7PDF - chains A and B; structure by electron microscopy, 3.80 A resolution.

[Chain A]
Molecule: Adenylate cyclase 9
Source organism: Bos taurus
Reference sequence: E1BM79 (E1BM79_BOVIN); residues 1-1354 here = UniProt positions 1-1354
Amino-acid sequence (1354 residues; numbered 1 to 1354; the number before each row is that of its first residue):
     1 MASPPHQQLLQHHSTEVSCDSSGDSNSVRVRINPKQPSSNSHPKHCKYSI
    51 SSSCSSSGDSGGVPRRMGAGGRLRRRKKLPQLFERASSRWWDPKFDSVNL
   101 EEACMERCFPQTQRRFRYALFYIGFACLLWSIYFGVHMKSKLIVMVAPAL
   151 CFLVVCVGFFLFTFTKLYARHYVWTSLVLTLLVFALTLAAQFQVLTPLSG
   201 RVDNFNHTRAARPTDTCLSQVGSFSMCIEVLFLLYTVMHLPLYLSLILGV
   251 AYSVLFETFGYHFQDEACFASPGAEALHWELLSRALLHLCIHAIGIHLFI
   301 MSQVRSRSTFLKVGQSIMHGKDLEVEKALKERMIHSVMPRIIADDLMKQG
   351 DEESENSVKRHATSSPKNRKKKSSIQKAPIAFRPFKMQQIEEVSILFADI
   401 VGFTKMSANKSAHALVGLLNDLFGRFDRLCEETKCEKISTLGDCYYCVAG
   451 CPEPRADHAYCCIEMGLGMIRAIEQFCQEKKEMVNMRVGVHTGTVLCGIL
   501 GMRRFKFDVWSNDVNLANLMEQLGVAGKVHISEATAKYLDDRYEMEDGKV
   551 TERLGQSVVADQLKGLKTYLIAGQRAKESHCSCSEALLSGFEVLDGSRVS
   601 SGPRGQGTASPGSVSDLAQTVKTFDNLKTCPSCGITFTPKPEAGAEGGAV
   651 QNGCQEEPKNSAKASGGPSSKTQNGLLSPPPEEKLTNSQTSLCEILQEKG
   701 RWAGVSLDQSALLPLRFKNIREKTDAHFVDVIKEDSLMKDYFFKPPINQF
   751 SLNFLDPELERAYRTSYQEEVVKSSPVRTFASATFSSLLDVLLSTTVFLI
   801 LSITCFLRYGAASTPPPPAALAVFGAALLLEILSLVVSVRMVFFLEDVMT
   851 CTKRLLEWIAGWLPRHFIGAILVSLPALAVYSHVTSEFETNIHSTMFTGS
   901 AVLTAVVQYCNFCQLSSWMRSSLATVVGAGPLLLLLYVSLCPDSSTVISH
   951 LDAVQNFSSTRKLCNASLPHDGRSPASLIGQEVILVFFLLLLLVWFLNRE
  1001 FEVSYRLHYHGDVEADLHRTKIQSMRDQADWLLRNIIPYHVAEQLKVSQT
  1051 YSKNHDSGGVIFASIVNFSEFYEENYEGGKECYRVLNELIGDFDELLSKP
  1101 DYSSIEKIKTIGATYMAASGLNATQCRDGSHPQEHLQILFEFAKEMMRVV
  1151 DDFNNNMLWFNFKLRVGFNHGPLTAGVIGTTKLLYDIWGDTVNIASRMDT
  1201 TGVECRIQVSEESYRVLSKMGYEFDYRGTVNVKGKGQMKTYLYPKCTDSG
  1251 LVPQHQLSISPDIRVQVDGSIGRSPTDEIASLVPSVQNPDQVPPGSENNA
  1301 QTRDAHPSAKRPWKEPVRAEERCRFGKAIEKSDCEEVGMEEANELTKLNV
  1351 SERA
Unresolved in the structure: 1-319, 360-379, 553-565, 575-1019, 1251-1354
Reported in the primary citation:
  - catalytic residues: Asp399, Asp443, Arg487, Lys1233
  - conformationally variable residues (helix shift): Asp399, Asp443, Arg487, Gln522, Lys1233

[Chain B]
Molecule: Guanine nucleotide-binding protein G(s) subunit alpha isoforms short
Source organism: Bos taurus
Reference sequence: P04896 (GNAS2_BOVIN); numbering as in UniProt; present here: 1-65, 88-394
Amino-acid sequence (405 residues; each row starts with the number of its first residue; note: 22 numbers in that range are skipped by the numbering (no residue carries them; nothing is unmodelled there); a row labelled like 65A-65W holds insertion residues (65A, then the next letters in order)):
     1 MGCLGNSKTEDQRNEEKAQREANKKIEKQLQKDKQVYRATHRLLLLGAGE
    51 SGKSTIVKQMRILHV
65A-65W NGFNGGEGGEEDPNAAKSNSDGE
    88 KATKVQDIKNNLKEAIETIVAAMSNLVPPVELANPENQFRVDYILSVMNV
   138 PDFDFPPEFYEHAKALWEDEGVRACYERSNEYQLIDCAQYFLDKIDVIKQ
   188 DDYVPSDQDLLRCRVLTSGIFETKFQVDKVNFHMFDVGGQRDERRKWIQC
   238 FNDVTAIIFVVASSSYNMVIREDNQTNRLQEALNLFKSIWNNRWLRTISV
   288 ILFLNKQDLLAEKVLAGKSKIEDYFPEFARYTTPEDATPEPGEDPRVTRA
   338 KYFIRDEFLRISTASGDGRHYCYPHFTCAVDTENIRRVFNDCRDIIQRMH
   388 LRQYELLGGHHHHHHHH
Unresolved in the structure: 1-27, 65A-65W, 391-404
Construct notes: insertion (65F); conflict Asn65N (Gln78 in P04896), Lys65Q (Arg81 in P04896); expression tag (395-404)
Metal / ion sites: Mg2+: Ser54, Thr204 (together with GTP-gamma-S)
Residues lining bound ligands: GTP-gamma-S (GSP; 5'-guanosine-diphosphate-monothiophosphate): Ala48, Gly49, Glu50, Ser51, Gly52, Lys53, Ser54, Thr55, Asp173, Cys174, Leu198, Arg199, Arg201, Val202, Leu203, Thr204, Val224, Gly225, Gly226, Gln227, Asn292, Lys293, Asp295, Leu296, Cys365, Ala366, Val367
Curated features (UniProtKB/Swiss-Prot):
  - region: Arg42 to Thr55 (G1 motif), Asp196 to Thr204 (G2 motif), Phe219 to Arg228 (G3 motif), Ile288 to Asp295 (G4 motif), Thr364 to Thr369 (G5 motif)
  - binding site (GTP): Gly47 to Thr55, Leu197 to Thr204, Asp223 to Gln227, Asn292 to Asp295, Ala366
  - binding site (Mg(2+)): Ser54, Thr204
  - modified residue: Ser352 (Phosphoserine)
  - lipidation: Gly2 (N-palmitoyl glycine), Cys3 (S-palmitoyl cysteine)
  - cross-link: Lys300 (Glycyl lysine isopeptide (Lys-Gly) (interchain with G-Cter in ubiquitin))

[Chain A / chain B interface]
Contacting residue pairs (28; chain A residue first):
  Ala381(A) - Trp281(B)
  Phe382(A) - Phe238(B)
  Phe382(A) - Trp281(B)
  Arg383(A) - Arg280(B)
  Phe1071(A) - Arg232(B)
  Glu1073(A) - Arg232(B)
  Glu1073(A) - Gln236(B)
  Tyr1076(A) - Ile207(B)  hydrophobic
  Tyr1076(A) - Glu209(B)  hydrogen bond
  Tyr1076(A) - Gln236(B)
  Glu1081(A) - Gln236(B)
  Cys1082(A) - Gln236(B)  hydrogen bond
  Arg1084(A) - Asn239(B)
  Val1085(A) - Ile235(B)  hydrophobic
  Glu1088(A) - Arg280(B)  salt bridge
  Glu1088(A) - Trp281(B)
  Phe1153(A) - Trp281(B)  hydrophobic
  Asn1156(A) - Asn279(B)
  Asn1156(A) - Arg280(B)
  Asn1156(A) - Trp281(B)
  Met1157(A) - Ile235(B)  hydrophobic
  Leu1158(A) - Arg231(B)
  Leu1158(A) - Trp234(B)  hydrophobic
  Leu1158(A) - Leu272(B)  hydrophobic
  Leu1158(A) - Ile276(B)  hydrophobic
  Trp1159(A) - Arg228(B)
  Trp1159(A) - Arg231(B)
  Phe1160(A) - Arg232(B)
Also at the interface, not in a pair above, chain A (18 interface residues in all): Asp1092
Also at the interface, not in a pair above, chain B (19 interface residues in all): Phe222, Lys233, Glu268, Asn278
From the paper, about this interface:
  - interface residues, chain A: Ala381(A), Phe382(A)

[Overview]
The interface between chain A and chain B involves 18 residues on one side and 19 on the other; the contacts
include 2 hydrogen bonds and 1 salt bridge. Polar contacts include Glu1088(A)-Arg280(B), Tyr1076(A)-Glu209(B)
and Cys1082(A)-Gln236(B). Bound to chain B: GTP-gamma-S. From the paper: catalytic residues Asp399(A),
Asp443(A) and Arg487(A) among others; interface residues Ala381(A) and Phe382(A).
Chain A is Adenylate cyclase 9 and chain B is Guanine nucleotide-binding protein G(s) subunit alpha isoforms
short, both from Bos taurus; the structure, focus refinement of soluble domain of adenylyl cyclase 9 in
complex with Gs protein alpha subunit ..., was determined by electron microscopy, deposited together with
7PD8, 7PDD, 7PDE, 7PDG and 7PDH.
